5W9I - chains A and D of the 12 polymer chains in the assembly; structure by electron microscopy, 3.60 A resolution.

== Chain A ==
Protein: Spike glycoprotein
Organism: Middle East respiratory syndrome-related coronavirus
UniProt: W5ZZF5 (W5ZZF5_9BETC); residues 1-1291 here = UniProt positions 1-1291
Amino-acid sequence (1329 residues; each row starts with the number of its first residue):
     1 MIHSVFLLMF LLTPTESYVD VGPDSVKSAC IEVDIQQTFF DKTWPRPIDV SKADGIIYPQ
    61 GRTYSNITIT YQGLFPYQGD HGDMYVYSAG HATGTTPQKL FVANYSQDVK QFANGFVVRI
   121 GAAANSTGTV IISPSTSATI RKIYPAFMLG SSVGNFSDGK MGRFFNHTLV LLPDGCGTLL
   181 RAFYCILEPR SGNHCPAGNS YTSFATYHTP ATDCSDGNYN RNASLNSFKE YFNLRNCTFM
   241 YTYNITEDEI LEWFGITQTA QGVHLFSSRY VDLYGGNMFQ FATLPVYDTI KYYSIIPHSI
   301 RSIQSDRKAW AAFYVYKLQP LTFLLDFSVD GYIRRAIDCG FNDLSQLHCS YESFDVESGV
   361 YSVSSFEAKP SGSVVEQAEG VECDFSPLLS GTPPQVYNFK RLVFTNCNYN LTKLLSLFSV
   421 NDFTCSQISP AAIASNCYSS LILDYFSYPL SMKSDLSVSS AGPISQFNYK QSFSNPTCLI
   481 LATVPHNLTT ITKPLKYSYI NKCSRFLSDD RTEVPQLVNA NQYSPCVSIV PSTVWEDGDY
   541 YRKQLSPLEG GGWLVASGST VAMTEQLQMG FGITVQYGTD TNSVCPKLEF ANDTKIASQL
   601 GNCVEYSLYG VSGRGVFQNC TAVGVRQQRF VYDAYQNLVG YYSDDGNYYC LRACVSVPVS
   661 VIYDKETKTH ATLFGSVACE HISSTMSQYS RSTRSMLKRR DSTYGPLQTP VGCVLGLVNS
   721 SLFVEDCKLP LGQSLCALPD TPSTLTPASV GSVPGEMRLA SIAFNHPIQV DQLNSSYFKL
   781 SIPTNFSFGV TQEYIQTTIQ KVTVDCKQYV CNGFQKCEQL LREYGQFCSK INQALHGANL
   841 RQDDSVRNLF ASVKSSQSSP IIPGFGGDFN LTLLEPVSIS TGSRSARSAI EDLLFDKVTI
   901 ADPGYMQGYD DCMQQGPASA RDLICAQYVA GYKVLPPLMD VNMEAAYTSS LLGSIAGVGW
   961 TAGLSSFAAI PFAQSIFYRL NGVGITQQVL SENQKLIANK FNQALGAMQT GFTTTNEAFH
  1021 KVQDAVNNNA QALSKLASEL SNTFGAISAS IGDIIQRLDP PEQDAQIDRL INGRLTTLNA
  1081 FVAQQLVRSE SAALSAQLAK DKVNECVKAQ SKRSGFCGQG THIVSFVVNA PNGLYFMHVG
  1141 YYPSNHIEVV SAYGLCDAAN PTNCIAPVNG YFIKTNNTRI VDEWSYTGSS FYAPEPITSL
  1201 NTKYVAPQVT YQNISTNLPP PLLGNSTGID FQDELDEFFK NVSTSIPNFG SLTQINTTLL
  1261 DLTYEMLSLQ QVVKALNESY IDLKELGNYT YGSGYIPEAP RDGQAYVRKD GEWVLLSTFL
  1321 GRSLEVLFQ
Unresolved in the structure: 1-752, 878-885, 1224-1329
Disulfides: Cys806-Cys828, Cys811-Cys817, Cys912-Cys925, Cys1106-Cys1117, Cys1156-Cys1164
Covalent attachments: N-acetylglucosamine (NAG) linked to Asn774, Asn785, Asn870, Asn1176, Asn1213
Sequence notes: conflict Phe506 (Leu in W5ZZF5), Ala748 (Arg in W5ZZF5), Gly751 (Arg in W5ZZF5); engineered mutation Pro1060 (Val in W5ZZF5), Pro1061 (Leu in W5ZZF5); expression tag (1292-1329)
From the paper describing this entry:
  - mutagenesis - V1060P/L1061P (>50-fold): increased expression
  - contacts within the chain: Arg887-Asp892, Arg887-Phe895
  - post-translational modification sites: Asn1176

== Chain D ==
Protein: G4 vl
Organism: Mus musculus
Amino-acid sequence (218 residues; row label = number of the first residue in the row; a row labelled like 27A-27D holds insertion residues (27A, then the next letters in order)):
     1 DIVLTQSPAS LAVSLGQRAT ISCRASE
27A-27D SVDN
    28 YGISFMNWFQ QKPGQPPKLL ISATSNQGSG VPARFIGSGS GTDFSLNIHP VEEDDTAMYF
    88 CQQSKEVPRT FGGGTKLEIK RTDAAPTVSI FPPSSEQLTS GGASVVCFLN NFYPKDINVK
   148 WKIDGSERQN GVLNSWTDQD SKDSTYSMSS TLTLTKDEYE RHNSYTCEAT HKTSTSPIVK
   208 SFNRNEC
Unresolved in the structure: 108-214
Disulfides: Cys23-Cys88

== Chain A / chain D interface ==
Residue-residue contacts - 6 pairs, chain A then chain D:
  Tyr777(A) - Tyr28(D)  hydrophobic
  Val1150(A) - Tyr28(D)  hydrophobic
  Glu1183(A) - Arg96(D)  salt bridge
  Trp1184(A) - Tyr28(D)
  Gln1212(A) - Tyr28(D)  hydrogen bond
  Ser1215(A) - Glu93(D)  hydrogen bond
Interface residues without a listed pair, chain A (7 interface residues in all): Lys1174
Interface residues without a listed pair, chain D (4 interface residues in all): Phe32

== In short ==
7 residues of chain A and 4 residues of chain D are in contact; the contacts include 2 hydrogen bonds and 1
salt bridge. Polar pairs include Glu1183(A)-Arg96(D), Gln1212(A)-Tyr28(D) and Ser1215(A)-Glu93(D).
N-acetylglucosamine is covalently linked to Asn774(A), Asn785(A), Asn870(A), Asn1176(A) and Asn1213(A). From
the paper: V1060P/L1061P of chain A increase expression; a modification site at Asn1176(A).
Chain A is Spike glycoprotein (Middle East respiratory syndrome-related coronavirus) and chain D is G4 vl (Mus
musculus); the structure, MERS S ectodomain trimer in complex with variable domain of neutralizing antibody
G4, was determined by electron microscopy together with 5VZR, 5W9H, 5W9J, 5W9K, 5W9L, 5W9M and 3 further
entries from the same study.
